PDB entry 7PXE | electron microscopy, 2.38 A resolution | chains B and D of the 4 polymer chains in the assembly

Chain B (and D):
Name: Isoform J of Calcium-activated potassium channel slowpoke
From: Drosophila melanogaster
Notes: chain D of this document is another copy of the same molecule, construct and numbering; everything in this record applies to it too
UniProt: Q03720 (SLO_DROME), isoform Q03720-14; numbering as in UniProt (aligned over 1-1180)
Chain sequence (1180 residues; row label = number of the first residue in the row):
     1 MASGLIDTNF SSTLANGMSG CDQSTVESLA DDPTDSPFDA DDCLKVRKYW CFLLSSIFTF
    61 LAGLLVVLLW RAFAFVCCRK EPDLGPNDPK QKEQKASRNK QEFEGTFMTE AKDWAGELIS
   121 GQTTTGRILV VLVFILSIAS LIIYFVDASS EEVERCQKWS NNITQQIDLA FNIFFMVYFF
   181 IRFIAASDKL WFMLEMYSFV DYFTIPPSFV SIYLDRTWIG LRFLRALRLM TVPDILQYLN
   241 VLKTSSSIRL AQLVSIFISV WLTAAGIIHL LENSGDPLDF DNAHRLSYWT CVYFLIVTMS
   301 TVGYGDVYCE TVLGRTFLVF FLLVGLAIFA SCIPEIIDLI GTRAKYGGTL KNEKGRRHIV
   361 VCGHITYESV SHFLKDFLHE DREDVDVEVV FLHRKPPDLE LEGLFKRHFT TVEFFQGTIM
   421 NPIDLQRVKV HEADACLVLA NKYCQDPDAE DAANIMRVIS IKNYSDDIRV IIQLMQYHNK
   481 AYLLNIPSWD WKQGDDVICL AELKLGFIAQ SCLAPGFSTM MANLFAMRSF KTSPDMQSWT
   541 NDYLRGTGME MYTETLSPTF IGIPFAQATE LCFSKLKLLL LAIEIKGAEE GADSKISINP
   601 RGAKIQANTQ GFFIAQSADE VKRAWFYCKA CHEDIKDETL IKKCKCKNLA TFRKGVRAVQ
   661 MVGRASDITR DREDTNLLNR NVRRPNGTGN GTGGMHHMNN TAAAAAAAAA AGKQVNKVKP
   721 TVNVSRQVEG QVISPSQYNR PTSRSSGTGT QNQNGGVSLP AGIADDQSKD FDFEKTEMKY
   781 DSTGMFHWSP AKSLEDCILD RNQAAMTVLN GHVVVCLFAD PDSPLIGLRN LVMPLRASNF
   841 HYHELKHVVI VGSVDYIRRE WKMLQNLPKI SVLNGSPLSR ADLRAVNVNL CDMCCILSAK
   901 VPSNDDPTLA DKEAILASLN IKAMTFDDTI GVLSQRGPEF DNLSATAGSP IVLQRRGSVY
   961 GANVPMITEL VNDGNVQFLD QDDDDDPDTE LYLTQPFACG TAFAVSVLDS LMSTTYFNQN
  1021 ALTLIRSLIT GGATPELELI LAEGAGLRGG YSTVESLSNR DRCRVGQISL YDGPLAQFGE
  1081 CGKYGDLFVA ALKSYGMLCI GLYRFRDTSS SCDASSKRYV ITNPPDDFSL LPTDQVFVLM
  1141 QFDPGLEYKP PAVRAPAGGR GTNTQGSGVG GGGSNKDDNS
Disordered / not traced: 1-43, 78-105, 587-593, 631-777, 928-958, 1110-1113, 1146-1180
Sequence notes: conflict D281 (Asn in Q03720), I328 (Met in Q03720), C332 (Ser in Q03720), D338 (Glu in Q03720), I340 (Val in Q03720), T342 (Ser in Q03720), R343 (Gly in Q03720), A344 (Asn in Q03720), T349 (Glu in Q03720), N352 (Arg in Q03720), K354 (His in Q03720), R356 (Lys in Q03720), G974 (Ser in Q03720)
Swiss-Prot annotation at these positions:
  - region: L505 to F525 (Segment S7), I563 to I583 (Segment S8)
  - motif: T301 to Y304 (Selectivity for potassium)
  - mutagenesis: Y552 (Y552F: Affects the interaction with SRC)
Metal / ion sites: K+ site 1: T301, V302 (shared with 2 residues of chain A; 2 residues of chain C; T301(D), V302(D) of chain D); K+ site 2: T301 (shared with 1 residue of chain A; 1 residue of chain C; T301(D) of chain D); K+ site 3: V302, G303 (shared with 2 residues of chain A; 2 residues of chain C; V302(D), G303(D) of chain D); K+ site 4: G303, Y304 (shared with 2 residues of chain A; 2 residues of chain C; G303(D), Y304(D) of chain D); Ca2+ site 1: D381, R528, G548, E550, Q616; Ca2+ site 2: N463 (shared with 4 residues of chain C); Mg2+: N523, A526, T547, M549, E550; Ca2+ site 3: Q977, D980, D983, D985 (shared with N463(D) of chain D)
Small-molecule neighbours:
  - 6PL ((4S,7R)-4-hydroxy-N,N,N-trimethyl-9-oxo-7-[(palmitoyloxy)methyl]-3,5,8-trioxa-4-phosphahexacosan-1-aminium 4-oxide), molecule 1: F134, I138, L229, V232, L236, V241, L242, K243, T244, S247, L250, A251, V254, I258
  - 6PL, molecule 2: E151, R285, S287, W289, T290
  - 6PL, molecule 3: L227, M230, R249, L253, I256, V260, I267, L271, L313, F317, V324, I328, S331, C332
  - 6PL, molecule 4: L250, V254, I258, L339, I340, R343
  - 6PL, molecule 5: V312, T316, V319, F320

How chain B and chain D interact:
Contacting residue pairs - 75 pairs, chain B then chain D:
  F257(B) - L323(D)  hydrophobic
  W261(B) - V319(D)  hydrophobic
  Y293(B) - R315(D)
  Y293(B) - V319(D)  hydrophobic
  I296(B) - V319(D)  hydrophobic
  I296(B) - L323(D)  hydrophobic
  V297(B) - L322(D)  hydrophobic
  S300(B) - L322(D)
  S300(B) - L326(D)
  T301(B) - T301(D)
  V302(B) - T298(D)
  V302(B) - V302(D)
  V302(B) - G303(D)
  V302(B) - L322(D)  hydrophobic
  G303(B) - G303(D)
  Y304(B) - F294(D)
  Y304(B) - T298(D)  hydrogen bond
  Y304(B) - G305(D)
  Y304(B) - L318(D)
  D306(B) - Y308(D)
  D306(B) - R315(D)  salt bridge
  V307(B) - R315(D)
  F329(B) - L323(D)  hydrophobic
  I333(B) - L323(D)
  K351(B) - S187(D)
  L399(B) - S245(D)
  L399(B) - I248(D)
  L399(B) - R249(D)
  E400(B) - K243(D)
  G403(B) - Q237(D)
  K406(B) - S120(D)
  K406(B) - Q237(D)
  K406(B) - Y238(D)
  R407(B) - Q122(D)
  R407(B) - Q237(D)  hydrogen bond (side chain-backbone)
  R407(B) - Y238(D)
  R407(B) - N240(D)
  H408(B) - Q122(D)
  F409(B) - G116(D)
  F409(B) - Q122(D)
  T410(B) - D113(D)  hydrogen bond
  T410(B) - Q122(D)
  R801(B) - G1044(D)
  L878(B) - Y482(D)  hydrophobic
  R880(B) - N485(D)
  R880(B) - E1043(D)  hydrogen bond (backbone-backbone)
  A881(B) - E1043(D)  hydrogen bond (backbone-backbone)
  R884(B) - E1043(D)  salt bridge
  T908(B) - M420(D)
  T908(B) - M456(D)
  L909(B) - A453(D)  hydrophobic
  K912(B) - A452(D)
  K912(B) - M456(D)
  L916(B) - I459(D)  hydrophobic
  L916(B) - Y482(D)  hydrophobic
  L919(B) - N485(D)
  L919(B) - P487(D)
  N920(B) - N485(D)  hydrogen bond
  A923(B) - N485(D)
  A923(B) - P487(D)  hydrophobic
  Q977(B) - M420(D)
  Q977(B) - P422(D)
  Q977(B) - N463(D)  hydrogen bond (backbone-side chain)
  F978(B) - M420(D)  hydrophobic
  F978(B) - M456(D)  hydrophobic
  F978(B) - S460(D)
  F978(B) - N463(D)
  D980(B) - N463(D)
  Q981(B) - N463(D)
  D985(B) - P422(D)
  D985(B) - N463(D)  hydrogen bond
  D986(B) - I423(D)
  P987(B) - N421(D)
  P987(B) - P422(D)  hydrophobic
  P987(B) - I423(D)  hydrophobic
Interface residues without a listed pair, chain B (48 interface residues in all): T290, E402, S879, D906, I915, D983
Interface residues without a listed pair, chain D (52 interface residues in all): E117, I119, A185, D234, T244, Q252, Y304, C309, R394, I455, I486, A1045

Overview:
The interface between chain B and chain D involves 48 residues on one side and 52 on the other, with 8
hydrogen bonds and 2 salt bridges. Among the polar pairs are D306(B)-R315(D), R884(B)-E1043(D) and
Y304(B)-T298(D). Ligands of chain B: 5 copies of compound 6PL.
Both chains are Isoform J of Calcium-activated potassium channel slowpoke (Drosophila melanogaster). Entry
7PXE (Ca2+ bound Drosophila Slo channel) was determined by electron microscopy, deposited together with 7PXF,
7PXG and 7PXH.
